5C51 - chains A and C of the 5 polymer chains in the assembly; structure by X-ray diffraction, 3.43 A resolution.

== Chain A ==
Name: DNA polymerase subunit gamma-1
Organism: Homo sapiens
Notes: EC 2.7.7.7
Reference sequence: P54098 (DPOG1_HUMAN); aligned to UniProt positions 25-1229 over residues 35-1239 (the alignment contains insertions or deletions, so no single offset holds)
Sequence (1205 residues; row label = number of the first residue in the row):
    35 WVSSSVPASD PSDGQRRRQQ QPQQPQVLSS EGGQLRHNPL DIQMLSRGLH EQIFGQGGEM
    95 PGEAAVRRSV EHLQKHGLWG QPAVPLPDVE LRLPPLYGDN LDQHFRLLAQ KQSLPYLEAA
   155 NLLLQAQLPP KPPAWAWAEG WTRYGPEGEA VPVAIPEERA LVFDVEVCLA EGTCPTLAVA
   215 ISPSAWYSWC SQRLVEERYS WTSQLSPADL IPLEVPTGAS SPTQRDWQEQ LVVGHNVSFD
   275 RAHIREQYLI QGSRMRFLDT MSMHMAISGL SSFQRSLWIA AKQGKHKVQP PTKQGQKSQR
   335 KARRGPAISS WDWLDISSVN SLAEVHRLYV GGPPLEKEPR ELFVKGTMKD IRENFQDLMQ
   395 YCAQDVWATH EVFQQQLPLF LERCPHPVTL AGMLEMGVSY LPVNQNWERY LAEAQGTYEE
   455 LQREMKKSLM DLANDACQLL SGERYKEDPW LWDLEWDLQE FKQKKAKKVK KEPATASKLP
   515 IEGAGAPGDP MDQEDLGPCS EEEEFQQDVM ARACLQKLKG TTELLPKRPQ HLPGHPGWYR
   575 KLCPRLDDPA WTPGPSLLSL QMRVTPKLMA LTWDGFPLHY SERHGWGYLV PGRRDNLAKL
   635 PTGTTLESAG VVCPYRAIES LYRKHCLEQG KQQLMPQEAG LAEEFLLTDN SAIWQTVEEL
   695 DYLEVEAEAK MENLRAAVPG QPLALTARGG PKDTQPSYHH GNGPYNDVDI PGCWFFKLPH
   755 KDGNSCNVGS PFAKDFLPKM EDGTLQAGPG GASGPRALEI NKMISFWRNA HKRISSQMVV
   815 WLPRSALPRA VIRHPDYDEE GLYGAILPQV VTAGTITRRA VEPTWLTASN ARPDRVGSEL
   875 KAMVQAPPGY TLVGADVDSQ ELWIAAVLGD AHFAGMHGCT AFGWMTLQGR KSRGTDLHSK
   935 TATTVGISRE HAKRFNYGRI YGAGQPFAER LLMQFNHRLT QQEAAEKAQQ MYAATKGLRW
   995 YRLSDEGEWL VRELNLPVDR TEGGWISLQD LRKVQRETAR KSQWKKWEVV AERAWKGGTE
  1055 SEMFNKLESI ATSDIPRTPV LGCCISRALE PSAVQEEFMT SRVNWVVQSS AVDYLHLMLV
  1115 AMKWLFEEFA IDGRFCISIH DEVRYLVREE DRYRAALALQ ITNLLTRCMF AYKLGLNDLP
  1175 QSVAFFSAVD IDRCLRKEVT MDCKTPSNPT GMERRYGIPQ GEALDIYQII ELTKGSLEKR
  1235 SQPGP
Not modelled in the structure: 35-77, 250-261, 317-340, 511-529, 624-629, 663-737, 993-1024, 1229-1239
Sequence notes: conflict Arg948 (Ile in P54098)
Metal / ion sites: Mg2+: Asp890, Asp1135 (together with 1RY)
Ligand contacts: 1RY ([[(2R,5S)-5-(4-azanyl-5-fluoranyl-2-oxidanylidene-pyrimidin-1-yl)-1,3-oxathiolan-2-yl]methoxy-oxidanyl-phosphoryl] phosphono hydrogen phosphate): Arg853, Asp890, Val891, Asp892, Ser893, Gln894, Glu895, His932, Arg943, Lys947, Arg948, Tyr951, Tyr955, Asp1135
Swiss-Prot annotation at these positions:
  - binding site (a 2'-deoxyribonucleoside 5'-triphosphate): Val901, Arg953, Asp1145
  - binding site (Mg(2+)): Val901, Asp1145

== Chain C ==
Name: DNA polymerase subunit gamma-2, mitochondrial
Organism: Homo sapiens
Notes: EC 2.7.7.7
Reference sequence: Q9UHN1 (DPOG2_HUMAN); numbering as in UniProt (aligned over 1-485)
Sequence (485 residues; row label = number of the first residue in the row):
     1 MRSRVAVRAC HKVCRCLLSG FGGRVDAGQP ELLTERSSPK GGHVKSHAEL EGNGEHPEAP
    61 GSGEGSEALL EICQRRHFLS GSKQQLSRDS LLSGCHPGFG PLGVELRKNL AAEWWTSVVV
   121 FREQVFPVDA LHHKPGPLLP GDSAFRLVSA ETLREILQDK ELSKEQLVAF LENVLKTSGK
   181 LRENLLHGAL EHYVNCLDLV NKRLPYGLAQ IGVCFHPVFD TKQIRNGVKS IGEKTEASLV
   241 WFTPPRTSNQ WLDFWLRHRL QWWRKFAMSP SNFSSSDCQD EEGRKGNKLY YNFPWGKELI
   301 ETLWNLGDHE LLHMYPGNVS KLHGRDGRKN VVPCVLSVNG DLDRGMLAYL YDSFQLTENS
   361 FTRKKNLHRK VLKLHPCLAP IKVALDVGRG PTLELRQVCQ GLFNELLENG ISVWPGYLET
   421 MQSSLEQLYS KYDEMSILFT VLVTETTLEN GLIHLRSRDT TMKEMMHISK LKDFLIKYIS
   481 SAKNV
Not modelled in the structure: 1-66, 138-179, 220-226, 356-367
Swiss-Prot annotation at these positions:
  - modified residue: Ser38 (Phosphoserine)
  - natural variant: Arg182 (R182W: In MTDPS16), Gly416 (G416A: No functional deficit), Asp433 (D433Y: In MTDPS16B), Gly451 (G451E: In PEOA4)

== Chain A / chain C interface ==
Contacting residue pairs (19):
  Glu230(A) - Glu449(C)
  Glu231(A) - Leu448(C)
  Glu231(A) - Glu449(C)
  Arg232(A) - Thr447(C)
  Arg232(A) - Leu448(C)
  Arg232(A) - Glu449(C)  hydrogen bond (backbone-backbone)
  Arg232(A) - Gly451(C)
  Arg232(A) - Ile468(C)
  Ser234(A) - Glu394(C)  hydrogen bond
  Ser234(A) - Gln397(C)
  Thr236(A) - Gln397(C)  hydrogen bond
  Leu530(A) - Gly327(C)
  Pro532(A) - Arg246(C)
  Pro532(A) - Asp326(C)
  Pro532(A) - Gly327(C)
  Cys533(A) - Trp251(C)
  Ser534(A) - Trp251(C)
  Glu536(A) - Arg257(C)
  Phe539(A) - Arg257(C)
Also at the interface, not in a pair above, chain C (17 interface residues in all): Thr247, Phe254, Val398, Asn450, His467

== Overview ==
Chain A and chain C form an interface of 11 and 17 residues respectively, with 3 hydrogen bonds. Among the
polar pairs are Ser234(A)-Glu394(C), Thr236(A)-Gln397(C) and Arg232(A)-Glu449(C). Ligands of chain A: compound
1RY.
Chain A is DNA polymerase subunit gamma-1 and chain C is DNA polymerase subunit gamma-2, mitochondrial, both
from Homo sapiens; the structure, Probing the Structural and Molecular Basis of Nucleotide Selectivity by
Human Mitochondrial DNA Polymerase gamma, was determined by X-ray diffraction (same publication as 5C52 and
5C53).
